Entry 8DTM (electron microscopy, 3.50 A resolution); this record covers chains A and B of the 3 polymer chains in the assembly.

Chain A (and B):
Name: Insulin receptor
Organism: Mus musculus
Notes: EC 2.7.10.1; chain B of this document is another copy of the same molecule, construct and numbering; everything in this record applies to it too
UniProtKB: P15208 (INSR_MOUSE); residues 1-1345 here correspond to UniProt positions 28-1372 (UniProt number = residue number + 27)
Amino-acid sequence (1345 residues; each row starts with the number of its first residue):
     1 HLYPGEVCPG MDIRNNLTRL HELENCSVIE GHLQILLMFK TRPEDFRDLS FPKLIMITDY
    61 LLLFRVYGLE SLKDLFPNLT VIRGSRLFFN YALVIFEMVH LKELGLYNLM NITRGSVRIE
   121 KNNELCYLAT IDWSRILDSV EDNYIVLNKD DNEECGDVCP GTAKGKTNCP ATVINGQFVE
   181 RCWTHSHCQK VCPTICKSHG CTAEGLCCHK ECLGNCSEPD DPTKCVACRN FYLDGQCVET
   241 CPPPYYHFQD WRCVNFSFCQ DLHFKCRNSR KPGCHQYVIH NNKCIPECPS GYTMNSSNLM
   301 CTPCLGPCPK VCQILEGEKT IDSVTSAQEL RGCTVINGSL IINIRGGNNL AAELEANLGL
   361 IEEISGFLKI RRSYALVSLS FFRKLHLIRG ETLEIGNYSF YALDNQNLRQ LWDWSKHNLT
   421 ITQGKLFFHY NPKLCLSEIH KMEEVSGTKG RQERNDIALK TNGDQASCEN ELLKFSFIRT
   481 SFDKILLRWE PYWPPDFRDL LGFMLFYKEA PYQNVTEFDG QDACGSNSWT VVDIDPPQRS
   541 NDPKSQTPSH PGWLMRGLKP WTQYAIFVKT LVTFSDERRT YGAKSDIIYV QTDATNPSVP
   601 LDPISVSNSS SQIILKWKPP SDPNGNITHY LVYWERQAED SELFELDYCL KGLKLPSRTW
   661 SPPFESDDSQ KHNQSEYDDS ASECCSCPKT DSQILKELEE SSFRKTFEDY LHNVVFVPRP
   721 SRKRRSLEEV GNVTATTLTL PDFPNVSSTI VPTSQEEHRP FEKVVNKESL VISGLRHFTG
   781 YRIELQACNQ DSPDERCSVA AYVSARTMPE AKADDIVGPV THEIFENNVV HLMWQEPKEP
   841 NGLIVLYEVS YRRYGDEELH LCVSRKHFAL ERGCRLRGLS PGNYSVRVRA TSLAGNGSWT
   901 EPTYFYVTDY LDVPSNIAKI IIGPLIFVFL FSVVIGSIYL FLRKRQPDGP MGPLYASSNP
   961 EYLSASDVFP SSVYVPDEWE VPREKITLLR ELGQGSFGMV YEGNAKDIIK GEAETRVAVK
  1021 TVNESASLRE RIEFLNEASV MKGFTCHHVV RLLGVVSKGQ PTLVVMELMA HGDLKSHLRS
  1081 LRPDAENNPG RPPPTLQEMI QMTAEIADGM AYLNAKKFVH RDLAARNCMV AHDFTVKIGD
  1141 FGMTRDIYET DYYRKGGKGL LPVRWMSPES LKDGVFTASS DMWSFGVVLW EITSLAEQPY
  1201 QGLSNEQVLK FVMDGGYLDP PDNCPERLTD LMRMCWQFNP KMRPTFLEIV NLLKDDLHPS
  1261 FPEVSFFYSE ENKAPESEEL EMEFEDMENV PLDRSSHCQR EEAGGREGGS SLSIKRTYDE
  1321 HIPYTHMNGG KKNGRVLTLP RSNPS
Unresolved in the structure: 161-168, 173-176, 268-273, 347-348, 465-1345 (chain B: 1-464, 516-530, 540-548, 659-695, 713-757, 911-1345)
Disulfide bonds: Cys8-Cys26, Cys126-Cys155, Cys159-Cys182, Cys169-Cys188, Cys192-Cys201, Cys196-Cys207, Cys208-Cys216, Cys212-Cys225, Cys228-Cys237, Cys241-Cys253, Cys259-Cys284, Cys266-Cys274, Cys288-Cys301, Cys304-Cys308, Cys312-Cys333
Curated features (UniProtKB/Swiss-Prot):
  - region: Glu708 to Phe716 (Insulin-binding), Asn959 to Tyr962 (Important for interaction with IRS1, SHC1 and STAT5B), Tyr1324 to Met1327 (PIK3R1 binding)
  - active site: Asp1122 (Proton donor/acceptor)
  - binding site (ATP): Ser996, Lys1020, Glu1067 to Asp1073, Arg1126, Asn1127, Asp1140
  - site: Phe39 (Insulin-binding)
  - modified residue: Ser373 (Phosphoserine), Tyr374 (Phosphotyrosine), Ser380 (Phosphoserine), Tyr962 (Phosphotyrosine), Cys1046 (S-nitrosocysteine), Tyr1148 (Phosphotyrosine), Tyr1152 (Phosphotyrosine), Tyr1153 (Phosphotyrosine), Tyr1318 (Phosphotyrosine), Tyr1324 (Phosphotyrosine)
  - glycosylation (N-linked (GlcNAc...) asparagine): Asn16, Asn25, Asn78, Asn111, Asn215, Asn255, Asn295, Asn337, Asn397, Asn418, Asn514, Asn608, Asn626, Asn673, Asn732, Asn745, Asn883, Asn896
  - cross-link: Lys1042 (Glycyl lysine isopeptide (Lys-Gly) (interchain with G-Cter in ubiquitin))
What the authors report for this chain:
  - specificity-determining residues: Arg479, Lys484, Arg488 (by similarity / conservation)
  - mutagenesis - R14A, F64A, F96A, R345A, D496K, F497A, E697A: decreased signaling in response to insulin
  - mutagenesis - F64A, R345A, F497A, E697A: unchanged signaling in response to S597
  - disease-associated variants - R14W, N15K: decreased signaling in response to insulin
  - mutagenesis - F96A: decreased signaling in response to S597

Interface between chain A and chain B:
Contacting residue pairs (49):
  Arg14(A) - Tyr710(B)
  Gln34(A) - Tyr710(B)  hydrogen bond
  Leu36(A) - Tyr710(B)  hydrophobic
  Leu37(A) - Tyr710(B)
  Leu37(A) - Leu711(B)  hydrophobic
  Leu62(A) - Phe707(B)  hydrophobic
  Phe64(A) - Phe707(B)  hydrophobic
  Arg65(A) - Ala800(B)  hydrogen bond (side chain-backbone)
  Tyr67(A) - Tyr802(B)
  Phe88(A) - Phe703(B)  hydrophobic
  Phe88(A) - Phe707(B)  hydrophobic
  Phe89(A) - Ser702(B)
  Phe89(A) - Phe703(B)  hydrophobic
  Phe89(A) - Thr706(B)
  Val94(A) - Phe703(B)  hydrophobic
  Phe96(A) - Phe707(B)  hydrophobic
  Val99(A) - Arg782(B)
  His100(A) - Arg782(B)  hydrogen bond
  Arg118(A) - Phe703(B)
  Arg118(A) - Arg704(B)
  Glu120(A) - Arg704(B)  salt bridge
  Lys121(A) - Arg704(B)
  Asn123(A) - Arg782(B)
  Asn123(A) - Tyr802(B)
  Asn123(A) - Ser804(B)
  Glu124(A) - Arg782(B)  salt bridge
  Tyr144(A) - Arg704(B)
  Glu153(A) - Ser657(B)  hydrogen bond
  Glu154(A) - Arg658(B)  salt bridge
  Glu154(A) - Arg806(B)  salt bridge
  Cys155(A) - Pro656(B)
  Cys155(A) - Arg658(B)
  Gly156(A) - Glu642(B)
  Gly156(A) - Arg658(B)
  Val158(A) - Leu646(B)  hydrophobic
  Arg371(A) - Asp533(B)  salt bridge
  Arg372(A) - Val531(B)
  Arg372(A) - Asp533(B)  salt bridge
  Glu394(A) - Asp535(B)
  Ile395(A) - Asp535(B)
  Phe427(A) - Leu501(B)  hydrophobic
  His429(A) - Thr573(B)
  Tyr430(A) - Val572(B)  hydrogen bond (side chain-backbone)
  Tyr430(A) - Arg579(B)
  Pro432(A) - Gln465(B)
  Asn455(A) - Thr573(B)
  Lys460(A) - Phe574(B)
  Lys460(A) - Ser575(B)  hydrogen bond (side chain-backbone)
  Lys460(A) - Asp576(B)
Also at the interface, not in a pair above, chain A (42 interface residues in all): Phe39, Tyr91, Tyr127, Lys149, Leu403, Gln406, Thr461
Also at the interface, not in a pair above, chain B (38 interface residues in all): Asp499, Leu571, Gln637, Asp640, Leu643, Glu699, Glu700, Val799, Ala801, Val803

Overview:
The interface between chain A and chain B involves 42 residues on one side and 38 on the other; the contacts
include 6 hydrogen bonds and 6 salt bridges. Polar pairs include Glu120(A)-Arg704(B), Glu124(A)-Arg782(B) and
Glu154(A)-Arg658(B). The paper reports that R14A, F64A and F96A of chain A, among others, reduce signaling in
response to insulin; specificity determinants Arg479(A), Lys484(A) and Arg488(A); 9 substitutions were tested
in all.
Both chains are Insulin receptor (Mus musculus). Entry 8DTM (Cryo-EM structure of insulin receptor (IR) bound
with S597 component 2) was determined by electron microscopy (same publication as 8DTL).
